PDB entry 9F5B | X-ray diffraction, 1.80 A resolution | chain A

[Chain A]
Molecule: LIM domain transcription factor LMO4, LIM domain-binding protein 1
Source organism: Homo sapiens
Reference sequence: chimeric construct of P61968, Q86U70: residues 16-288 from P61968 (LMO4_HUMAN) positions 16-152 (offset varies); residues 300-339 from Q86U70 positions 336-375 (UniProt number = residue number + 36)
Chain sequence (188 residues; row label = number of the first residue in the row; note: 136 numbers in that range are skipped by the numbering (no residue carries them; nothing is unmodelled there)):
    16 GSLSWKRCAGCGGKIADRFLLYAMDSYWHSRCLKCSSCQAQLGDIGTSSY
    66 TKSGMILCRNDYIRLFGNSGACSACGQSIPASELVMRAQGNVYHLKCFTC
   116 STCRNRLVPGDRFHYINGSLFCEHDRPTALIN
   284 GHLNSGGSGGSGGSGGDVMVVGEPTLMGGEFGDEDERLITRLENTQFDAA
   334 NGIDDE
Not modelled in the structure: 16-18, 284-296, 330-335
Construct notes: conflict Ser52 (Cys in P61968), Ser64 (Cys in P61968); linker (289-299)
Ion coordination: Zn2+ site 1: Cys23, Cys26, His44, Cys47; Zn2+ site 2: Cys50, Cys53, Cys73, Asp76; Zn2+ site 3: Cys87, Cys90, His109, Cys112; Zn2+ site 4: Cys115, Cys118, Cys137, Asp140

[In short]
The Zn2+ site 1 is built by Cys23, Cys26, His44 and Cys47. The Zn2+ site 2 is built by Cys50, Cys53, Cys73 and
Asp76.
Chain A is LIM domain transcription factor LMO4, LIM domain-binding protein 1 (Homo sapiens); the structure,
Identification of zinc ions in LMO4, was determined by X-ray diffraction together with 9F56 and 9GCV from the
same study.
